Entry 1S9G (X-ray diffraction, 2.80 A resolution); this record covers chains A and B.

[Chain A]
Protein: POL polyprotein [Contains: Reverse transcriptase]
Organism: Human immunodeficiency virus 1
Notes: EC 2.7.7.49; fragment: p66 subunit
UniProt: P03366 (POL_HV1B1); residues 1-560 here correspond to UniProt positions 168-727 (UniProt number = residue number + 167)
Chain sequence (560 residues; row label = number of the first residue in the row):
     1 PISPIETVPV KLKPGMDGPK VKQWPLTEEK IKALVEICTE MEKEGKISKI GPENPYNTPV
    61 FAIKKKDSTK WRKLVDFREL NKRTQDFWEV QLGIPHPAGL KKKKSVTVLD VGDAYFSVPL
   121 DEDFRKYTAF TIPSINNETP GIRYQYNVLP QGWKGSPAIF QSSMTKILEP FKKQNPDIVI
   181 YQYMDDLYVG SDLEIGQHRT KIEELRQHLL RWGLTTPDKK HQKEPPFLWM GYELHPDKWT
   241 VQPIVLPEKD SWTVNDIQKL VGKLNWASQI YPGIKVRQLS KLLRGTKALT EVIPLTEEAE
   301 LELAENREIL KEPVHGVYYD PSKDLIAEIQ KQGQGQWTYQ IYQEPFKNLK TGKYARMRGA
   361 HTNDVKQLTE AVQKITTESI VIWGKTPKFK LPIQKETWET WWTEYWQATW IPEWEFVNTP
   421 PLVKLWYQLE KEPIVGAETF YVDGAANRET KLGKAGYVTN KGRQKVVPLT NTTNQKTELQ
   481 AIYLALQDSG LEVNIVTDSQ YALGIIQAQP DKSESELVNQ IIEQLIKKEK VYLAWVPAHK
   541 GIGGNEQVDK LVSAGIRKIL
Disordered / not traced: 544-560
Differences from the reference sequence: engineered mutation S280 (Cys447 in P03366)
Ligand contacts: ABZ (4-[4-amino-6-(5-chloro-1H-indol-4-ylmethyl)-[1,3,5]triazin-2-ylamino]-benzonitrile): P95, G99, L100, K101, K103, V106, V179, Y181, Y188, F227, W229, L234, Y318
What the authors report for this chain:
  - binding site for ABZ: Y188

[Chain B]
Protein: POL polyprotein [Contains: Reverse transcriptase]
Organism: Human immunodeficiency virus 1
Notes: EC 2.7.7.49; fragment: p51 subunit
UniProt: P03366 (POL_HV1B1); residues 1-430 here correspond to UniProt positions 168-597 (UniProt number = residue number + 167)
Chain sequence (430 residues; numbered 1 to 430; the number before each row is that of its first residue):
     1 PISPIETVPV KLKPGMDGPK VKQWPLTEEK IKALVEICTE MEKEGKISKI GPENPYNTPV
    61 FAIKKKDSTK WRKLVDFREL NKRTQDFWEV QLGIPHPAGL KKKKSVTVLD VGDAYFSVPL
   121 DEDFRKYTAF TIPSINNETP GIRYQYNVLP QGWKGSPAIF QSSMTKILEP FKKQNPDIVI
   181 YQYMDDLYVG SDLEIGQHRT KIEELRQHLL RWGLTTPDKK HQKEPPFLWM GYELHPDKWT
   241 VQPIVLPEKD SWTVNDIQKL VGKLNWASQI YPGIKVRQLS KLLRGTKALT EVIPLTEEAE
   301 LELAENREIL KEPVHGVYYD PSKDLIAEIQ KQGQGQWTYQ IYQEPFKNLK TGKYARMRGA
   361 HTNDVKQLTE AVQKITTESI VIWGKTPKFK LPIQKETWET WWTEYWQATW IPEWEFVNTP
   421 PLVKLWYQLE
Disordered / not traced: 1-2, 428-430
Differences from the reference sequence: engineered mutation S280 (Cys447 in P03366)

[Interface between chain A and chain B]
Residue-residue contacts (91; chain A residue first):
  V8(A) - E53(B)
  P9(A) - E53(B)
  Q85(A) - E53(B)  hydrogen bond (side chain-backbone)
  D86(A) - K20(B)  salt bridge
  D86(A) - P55(B)
  F87(A) - P52(B)
  F87(A) - P55(B)
  W88(A) - K22(B)
  W88(A) - P52(B)  hydrogen bond (backbone-backbone)
  W88(A) - N54(B)
  W88(A) - P55(B)
  W88(A) - N57(B)
  W88(A) - R143(B)
  E89(A) - K22(B)  salt bridge
  L92(A) - K22(B)
  G93(A) - N137(B)
  I94(A) - N137(B)
  P95(A) - N136(B)
  P95(A) - N137(B)
  H96(A) - N136(B)
  G99(A) - N136(B)
  G99(A) - E138(B)
  L100(A) - E138(B)
  A158(A) - P52(B)  hydrophobic
  Q161(A) - P140(B)
  S162(A) - P52(B)
  T165(A) - P140(B)
  Y181(A) - E138(B)
  E370(A) - Q394(B)
  Q373(A) - Q394(B)
  Q373(A) - E396(B)
  Q373(A) - T397(B)  hydrogen bond
  Q373(A) - T400(B)  hydrogen bond
  I380(A) - P25(B)
  I380(A) - L26(B)
  I380(A) - T400(B)
  V381(A) - P25(B)  hydrophobic
  V381(A) - I135(B)
  V381(A) - N136(B)  hydrogen bond (backbone-backbone)
  I382(A) - I135(B)
  I382(A) - N136(B)
  W383(A) - I135(B)
  G384(A) - T27(B)
  G384(A) - E28(B)  hydrogen bond (backbone-backbone)
  G384(A) - I135(B)
  W402(A) - K331(B)
  W402(A) - D364(B)
  Y405(A) - K331(B)
  W406(A) - K331(B)
  W406(A) - P392(B)  hydrophobic
  W406(A) - V417(B)
  W406(A) - N418(B)
  W406(A) - T419(B)
  W406(A) - P420(B)  hydrophobic
  Q407(A) - K331(B)
  Q407(A) - P392(B)
  Q407(A) - I393(B)
  Q407(A) - Q394(B)  hydrogen bond (side chain-backbone)
  A408(A) - K331(B)
  A408(A) - W337(B)  hydrophobic
  A408(A) - D364(B)
  A408(A) - P392(B)  hydrogen bond (backbone-backbone)
  A408(A) - I393(B)
  T409(A) - D364(B)
  W410(A) - N363(B)
  W410(A) - V365(B)  hydrophobic
  W410(A) - T397(B)
  W410(A) - W401(B)
  W410(A) - Y405(B)
  P433(A) - N255(B)
  I434(A) - T290(B)
  V435(A) - T290(B)  hydrogen bond (backbone-side chain)
  T439(A) - L289(B)
  Y441(A) - V254(B)
  Y441(A) - Q258(B)  hydrogen bond
  Y441(A) - T286(B)
  Y441(A) - K287(B)  hydrogen bond (side chain-backbone)
  Y441(A) - L289(B)
  V458(A) - T286(B)
  N460(A) - T286(B)
  N460(A) - A288(B)
  N494(A) - L289(B)
  V496(A) - Q258(B)
  V496(A) - L289(B)  hydrophobic
  Q507(A) - L422(B)
  Y532(A) - N255(B)  hydrogen bond
  Y532(A) - K259(B)  hydrogen bond
  Y532(A) - L289(B)  hydrophobic
  V536(A) - Q258(B)
  K540(A) - N265(B)
  I542(A) - L283(B)
Other interface residues (no listed pair), chain A (58 interface residues in all): I159, K172, I180, T376, T386, T459, L503, A534, P537, G541, G543
Other interface residues (no listed pair), chain B (53 interface residues in all): T131, T139, G262, S280, R284, G285, L368

[In short]
58 residues of chain A and 53 residues of chain B are in contact; the contacts include 13 hydrogen bonds and 2
salt bridges. Polar contacts include D86(A)-K20(B), E89(A)-K22(B) and Q85(A)-E53(B). Chain A binds compound
ABZ. From the paper: a binding site for ABZ at Y188(A).
Here chain A is POL polyprotein [Contains: Reverse transcriptase] and chain B is POL polyprotein [Contains:
Reverse transcriptase], both from Human immunodeficiency virus 1. Entry 1S9G (Crystal structure of HIV-1
reverse transcriptase (RT) in complex with janssen-R120394) was determined by X-ray diffraction (same
publication as 1S6P, 1S6Q, 1S9E, 1SUQ and 1SV5).
